Entry 7NQM (X-ray diffraction, 1.60 A resolution); this record covers chain A.

[Chain A]
Molecule: Mycocyclosin synthase
Organism: Mycobacterium tuberculosis (strain ATCC 25618 / H37Rv)
Notes: EC 1.14.19.70
Reference sequence: P9WPP7 (CP121_MYCTU); residues 1-396 here = UniProt positions 1-396
Amino-acid sequence (396 residues; numbered 1 to 396; the number before each row is that of its first residue):
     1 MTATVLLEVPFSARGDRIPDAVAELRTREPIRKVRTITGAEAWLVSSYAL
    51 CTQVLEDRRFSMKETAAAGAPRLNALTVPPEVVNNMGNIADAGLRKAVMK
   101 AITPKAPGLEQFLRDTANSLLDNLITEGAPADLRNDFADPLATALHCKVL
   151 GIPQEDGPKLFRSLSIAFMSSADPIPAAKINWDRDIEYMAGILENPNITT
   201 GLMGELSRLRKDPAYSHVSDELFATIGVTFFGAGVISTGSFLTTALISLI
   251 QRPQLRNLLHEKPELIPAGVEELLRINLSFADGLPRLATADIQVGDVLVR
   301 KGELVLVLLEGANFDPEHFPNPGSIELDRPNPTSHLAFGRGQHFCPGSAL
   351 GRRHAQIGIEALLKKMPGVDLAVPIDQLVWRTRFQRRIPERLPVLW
Not modelled in the structure: 1
Ion coordination: heme c Fe near Cys345 (its only coordinating residue here)
Small-molecule neighbours:
  - heme c (HEC): Met62, Met86, Ile102, His146, Phe230, Ala233, Gly234, Ser237, Thr238, Phe241, Leu274, Phe280, Leu284, Arg286, Leu309, Leu336, Ala337, Phe338, Gly339, Gln342, His343, Cys345, Pro346, Gly347, Leu350, Gly351
  - 3-(2-pyrimidin-4-ylethyl)-1H-indole (UMZ): Met62, Thr77, Val78, Val82, Val83, Asn85, Ala167, Phe168, Trp182, Val228, Thr229, Gly232, Ala233, Gln385
Swiss-Prot annotation at these positions:
  - binding site (substrate): Thr77, Asn85, Met86, Ser237, Lys301, Gln385
  - binding site (heme): Arg286, His343, Cys345
  - site: Phe168 (Participates in a stacking interactions with the tyrosyl of cYY), Trp182 (Participates in a stacking interactions with the tyrosyl of cYY), Pro346 (Important for the position of heme)
  - mutagenesis: Ala233 (A233G: Has little effect on the heme conformation but significantly alters the environment of the heme and the affinity for azoles), Ser237 (S237A: Has little effect on the heme conformation but significantly alters the environment of the heme and the affinity for azoles), Ser279 (S279A: Has little effect), Phe338 (F338H: No significant change), Pro346 (P346I: Considerable effects on the heme macrocycle conformation. Mutant leads to a more planar heme conformation), Arg386 (R386I: No significant change)

[Summary]
Ligands of chain A: heme c and 3-(2-pyrimidin-4-ylethyl)-1H-indole. Curated annotation (UniProt) lists 6
substrate-binding residues, 3 heme-binding residues and 6 mutagenesis sites.
Chain A is Mycocyclosin synthase (Mycobacterium tuberculosis (strain ATCC 25618 / H37Rv)); the structure,
Mycobacterium tuberculosis Cytochrome P450 CYP121 in complex with lead compound 10, was determined by X-ray
diffraction, deposited together with 7NQN and 7NQO.
